1ZZ3 - chain A; structure by X-ray diffraction, 1.76 A resolution.

== Chain A ==
Protein: Histone deacetylase-like amidohydrolase
Source organism: Alcaligenaceae bacterium
Notes: EC 3.5.1.-
UniProtKB: Q70I53 (HDAH_ALCSD); residues 2-369 here correspond to UniProt positions 1-368 (UniProt number = residue number - 1)
Amino-acid sequence (369 residues; each row starts with the number of its first residue):
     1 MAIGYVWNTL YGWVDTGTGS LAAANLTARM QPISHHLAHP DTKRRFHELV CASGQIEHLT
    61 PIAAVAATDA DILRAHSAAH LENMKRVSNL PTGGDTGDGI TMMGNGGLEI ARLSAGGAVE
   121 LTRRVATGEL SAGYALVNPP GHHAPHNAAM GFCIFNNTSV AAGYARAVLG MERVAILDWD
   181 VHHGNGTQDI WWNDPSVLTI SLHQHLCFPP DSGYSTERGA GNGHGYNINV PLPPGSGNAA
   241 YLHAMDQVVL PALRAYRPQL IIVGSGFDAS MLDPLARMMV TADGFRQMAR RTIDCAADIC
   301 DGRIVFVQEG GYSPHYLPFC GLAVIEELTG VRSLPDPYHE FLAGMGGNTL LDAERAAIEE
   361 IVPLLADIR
Disordered / not traced: 1, 369
Differences from the reference sequence: initiating methionine (1)
Ion coordination: K+ site 1: Asp178, Asp180, His182, Ser201, Leu202; Zn2+: Asp180, His182, Asp268 (together with 3-cyclopentyl-N-hydroxypropanamide); K+ site 2: Trp191, Asp194, Val197, Tyr226
Ligand contacts: 3-cyclopentyl-N-hydroxypropanamide (3YP): Leu21, Ile100, His142, His143, Gly151, Phe152, Asp180, His182, Phe208, Asp268, Leu275, Gly310, Tyr312
UniProt features mapped onto this chain:
  - binding site (Zn(2+)): His183

== Summary ==
Ligands of chain A: 3-cyclopentyl-N-hydroxypropanamide. The K+ site 1 is built by Asp178, Asp180, His182,
Ser201 and Leu202. Asp180, His182 and Asp268 coordinate Zn2+. UniProt lists Zn2+-binding residue His183.
Chain A is Histone deacetylase-like amidohydrolase (Alcaligenaceae bacterium); the structure, Crystal
structure of a HDAC-like protein with CypX bound, was determined by X-ray diffraction together with 1ZZ0 and
1ZZ1 from the same study.
